PDB entry 6XYW | electron microscopy, 3.86 A resolution | chains Al and 1 of the 89 polymer chains in the assembly

[Chain Al]
Name: Ribosomal protein L18e/L15 superfamily protein
Organism: Arabidopsis thaliana
UniProtKB: Q9FLF3 (Q9FLF3_ARATH); residues 1-281 here = UniProt positions 1-281
Chain sequence (281 residues; numbered 1 to 281; the number before each row is that of its first residue):
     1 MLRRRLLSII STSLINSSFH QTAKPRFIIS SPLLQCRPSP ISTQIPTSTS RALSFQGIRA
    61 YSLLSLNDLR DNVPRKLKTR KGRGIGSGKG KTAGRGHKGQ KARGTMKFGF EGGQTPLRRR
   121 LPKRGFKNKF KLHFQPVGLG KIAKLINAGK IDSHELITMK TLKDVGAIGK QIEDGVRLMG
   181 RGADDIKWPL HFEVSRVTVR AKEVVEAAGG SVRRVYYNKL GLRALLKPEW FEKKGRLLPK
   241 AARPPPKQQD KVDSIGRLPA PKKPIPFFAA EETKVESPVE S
Not modelled in the structure: 1-64, 99-120, 267-281

[Chain 1]
Molecule: 2842-nt RNA strand
Organism: Arabidopsis thaliana
Sequence (2842 nucleotides; each row starts with the number of its first residue; note: 304 numbers in that range are skipped by the numbering (no residue carries them; nothing is unmodelled there)):
    16 GAAUGCAUUG GAUGGAUGCC CGGGCAUUGA GAAGGAAGGA CGCUUUCAGA GGCGAAAGGC
    76 CAUGGGGAGA UACCGUCUGU GAUCCAUGGA UCUCCGAUCG GGAAACCGUA UCCAAGCUCC
   136 GUGGCUAGUC UGCGCUCUUU GGACUUUGAA AACUUAGCGA ACUGAAACAU CUAAGUAGCU
   196 AAAGGAAGGG AAAUCAACCG AGACCCCGUU AGUAGCGGCG AGCGAGAGCG GAUUUGGGAU
   256 UUUAAGAAAA AGAAAGACGA AG
   295 CACUUCUUUU UCGCCAGGUU U
   420 ACUGUAAUUG UGAAAAGGUU GGAAGAUCUG GCCAAAGAAG GUGAUAGCCC CGUAGAUUCG
   480 UUCCUAUGGU UCGAUCCUUC CCAGUAAAAC GCGGCGUGUU CGAAUUCUGA UCGCUUUUAC
   540 GCGAGAAAGG GGGACCACCC UCUAAGCCUA AGUAUUCCUC AAUGACCGAU AGCGUACAAG
   600 UACCGUGAGG GAAAGGUGAA AAGAACCCUA UGACGGGAGU GCAAUAGAGA ACCUGAGAUC
   660 CGAUGCGAAC AAUCAGUCGA AGGAGUAGUC AAGCGCACUC ACUCUAACGG CGUACCUUUU
   720 GCAUGAUGGG UCAGCGAGGA AAUGGGAAGA GCGGCUUAAG CCAUUAGGUG UAGGCGCUUU
   780 CCAAAGGUGG AAUCUUCUAG UUCUUCCUAU UUGACCCGAA ACCGAUCGAU CUAGCCAUGA
   840 GCAGGUUGAA GAGAGCUCUA ACAGGCCUUG GAGGACCGAA CCCACGUAUG UGGCAAAAUA
   900 CGGGGAUGAC UUGUGGCUAG GGGUGAAAGG CCAACCAAGA UCGGAUAUAG CUGGUUUUCC
   960 GCGAAAUCUA UUUCAGUAGA GCGUAUGAUG UCGAUGGCCC GAGGUAGAGC ACUCAAUGGG
  1020 CUAGGGUGG
  1040 CUUACCAACC CCAGGGAAAC UCCGAAUACA GGCCGUUCUC GUUUGUACAG ACAGACUUUU
  1100 GGGGUGCUAA GAUCCAAAGU CGAGAGGGAA ACAGCCCAGA UCGUACGCUA AGGUCCCUAA
  1160 GCAAUCACUU AGUGGAAAAG GAAGUGAUCG AGCGAUGACA ACCAGGAGGU GGGCUUGGAA
  1220 GCAGCCAUCC UUUGAAGAAA GCGUAAUAGC UCACUGGUCU AGCUCCAUGG CACCGAAAAU
  1280 GUAUCAGGGC UCAAGUGAUU CACCGAAGCG ACGAGACCUU GAAAGCUGCU UUUUCAAGUG
  1340 UCAGUAGCGG AACGUUCUGU CAAUCGGGGA AGGUUUUUGG UGACAAGACC UGGAGAUAUC
  1400 AGAAGUGAGA AUGCUGACAU GAGUAACGAU AAAUCCUGUG AAAAACACGA UCGCCUGCCA
  1460 GUGGAAGGCU UUCUGCGUUC AGUCAAUCUA CGCAGAGUGA AUCGGUCCCU AAGGAACCCC
  1520 CGAAAGGGCU GCCGUCCGAU GGGUACACGA AAGUGACGAA GUUGCUUUGA CUACAAAACC
  1580 AUGCCUCUCU CUUGGAGCGA AUUGGAUGAU CGGGCCGAGG GCAGCGUAGC GCCUCUUCCC
  1640 CUCACUCUCC UUUCUCCAAU AUGAACCUUG AGUCAUCAAA G
  1835 GCGAGUCUGU UUAUAGUCGC GACUCUUGUC AUAGUCAAGA AGGUUGAAAC UUCCAGGAAA
  1895 AAACUUCGAA UUGGGAGGGC GAUCCUCCCG GUGAACUGAC CGUACCCCAA ACCGACACAG
  1955 GUGAACAAGU AGAGUAUACU AGGGCGCUUG AGAGAACCAU GUCGAAGGAA CUCGGCAAAA
  2015 UGACCCCGUA ACUUCGGGAG AAGGGGUGCU CUCCUAUCUU UUGAUUAGGA AAGCGGCACA
  2075 UACCAGGGGG UAGCGACUGU UUAUUAAAAA CACAGGACUC UGCUAAGUGG UAACACGAUG
  2135 UAUAGAGUCU GACACCUGCC CGGUGCUGGA AAGUCAAAAG GAGAAGUGUU AUAAGCUUUG
  2195 AAUGGAAGCC CCGGUAAACG GCGGCAGUAA CUCUAACUGU CCUAAGGUAG CGAAAUUCCU
  2255 UGUCGCAUAA GUAGCGACCU GCACGAAUGG UGUAACGACU GCCCCGCUGU CUCCGACAUG
  2315 GACCCGGUGA AAUUGAAUUC UCCGUGAAGA UGCGGAGUAC CAACGGCUAG ACGGUAAGAC
  2375 CCCGUGCACC UUCACUAUAG CUUCGCAGUG ACAACCUUGA UCGAAUGUGU AGGAUAGGUG
  2435 GGAGGUCGUG ACAUAGAAGG ACCAAUCCUG AAAGACCACU CUUUCGUCUA AGGGUGCCUA
  2495 ACCGCCGC
  2521 GGCGGGACAC UGCGAGGUGG GUAGUUUAUC UGGGGCGGAU GCCUCCUAAA GAGUAACGGA
  2581 GGUGUGCGAA GGUAGGCUCA AGCUAAGAUU CUGCUCGUGA GCGUAAUGGU AUAAGCCUGC
  2641 CUGACUGUGA GACCGACUGG UCGAACAGAG ACGAAAGUCG GCCAUAGUGA UCCGGGAGUC
  2701 CCGUGUGGAA GGGCUCUCGC UCAACGGAUC AAAGGUACGC CGGGGAUAAC AGGCUGAUGA
  2761 CUCCCAAGAG CUCUUAUCGA CGGAGUCGUU UGGCACCUCG AUGUCGACUC AUCACAUCCU
  2821 GGGGUUGAAG AAGGUCCCAA GGGUUCGGUU GUUCGCCGAU UCAAGUGGUA CGUGAGUUGG
  2881 GUUUAGAACG UCGUGAGACA GUUCGGUUCC UAUCUACCGU UGGUGUUAAA GGGAGAACUG
  2941 CGAGGAGCCA ACCCUAGUAC GAGAGGACUG GGUUGGGCCA ACCUAUGGUG UACCGGUUGU
  3001 UAUGCCAAUA GCAGCGCCGG GCAGCUAAGU UGGUAUGGAA GAACUGCUGC UUAGCGGGAA
  3061 AUCCUUCUCU AUACAAGUUC UCGGAACAGG UUUUAGAACA GAACUUCGAU AGGCGGGAGG
  3121 UGGAAGCACC GCGAGGUGUG AAGCCAUCUC GUACUAAACG A

[Interface between chain Al and chain 1]
Residue-residue contacts (139):
  Leu66(Al) - G1358(1)  hydrogen bond to the base
  Asn67(Al) - U1359(1)  sugar contact
  Asn67(Al) - A1397(1)  base contact
  Asn67(Al) - U1398(1)  hydrogen bond to the base
  Asn67(Al) - C1399(1)  sugar contact
  Asp68(Al) - C1399(1)  sugar contact
  Leu69(Al) - C1399(1)  hydrogen bond to the sugar
  Leu69(Al) - A1400(1)  phosphate contact
  Arg70(Al) - C1399(1)  sugar contact
  Arg70(Al) - A1400(1)  phosphate contact
  Arg75(Al) - U804(1)  hydrogen bond to the sugar
  Lys76(Al) - A746(1)  base contact
  Lys76(Al) - U804(1)  base contact
  Lys76(Al) - C805(1)  hydrogen bond to the sugar
  Lys78(Al) - G738(1)  sugar contact
  Lys78(Al) - A739(1)  salt bridge to the phosphate
  Lys78(Al) - C805(1)  phosphate contact
  Lys78(Al) - C806(1)  phosphate contact
  Thr79(Al) - G738(1)  phosphate contact
  Thr79(Al) - C806(1)  hydrogen bond to the phosphate
  Arg80(Al) - G737(1)  sugar contact
  Arg80(Al) - G738(1)  phosphate contact
  Arg80(Al) - U956(1)  base contact
  Arg80(Al) - U1405(1)  base contact
  Arg80(Al) - G1406(1)  salt bridge to the phosphate
  Lys81(Al) - G737(1)  hydrogen bond to the sugar
  Gly82(Al) - G737(1)  base contact
  Gly82(Al) - U954(1)  hydrogen bond to the sugar
  Gly82(Al) - U955(1)  phosphate contact
  Arg83(Al) - G737(1)  salt bridge to the phosphate
  Arg83(Al) - U955(1)  base contact
  Arg83(Al) - G1406(1)  salt bridge to the phosphate
  Gly84(Al) - U955(1)  hydrogen bond to the phosphate
  Gly84(Al) - U957(1)  phosphate contact
  Ile85(Al) - U957(1)  hydrogen bond to the phosphate
  Gly86(Al) - U957(1)  hydrogen bond to the phosphate
  Gly86(Al) - C958(1)  phosphate contact
  Ser87(Al) - U957(1)  base contact
  Lys89(Al) - U807(1)  phosphate contact
  Lys89(Al) - C1347(1)  salt bridge to the phosphate
  Lys91(Al) - U954(1)  salt bridge to the phosphate
  Lys91(Al) - U955(1)  salt bridge to the phosphate
  Lys91(Al) - A1409(1)  base contact
  Thr92(Al) - G737(1)  base contact
  Thr92(Al) - A1345(1)  phosphate contact
  Thr92(Al) - G1346(1)  phosphate contact
  Ala93(Al) - G737(1)  base contact
  Gly94(Al) - A1088(1)  sugar contact
  Gly94(Al) - G1089(1)  sugar contact
  Gly94(Al) - G1346(1)  hydrogen bond to the phosphate
  Gly94(Al) - C1347(1)  phosphate contact
  Arg95(Al) - G737(1)  base contact
  Arg95(Al) - C814(1)  salt bridge to the phosphate
  Arg95(Al) - G1089(1)  phosphate contact
  Arg95(Al) - G1346(1)  hydrogen bond to the phosphate
  Gly96(Al) - G1089(1)  phosphate contact
  Gly96(Al) - A1090(1)  phosphate contact
  Gly96(Al) - A1345(1)  phosphate contact
  Gly96(Al) - G1346(1)  hydrogen bond to the phosphate
  His97(Al) - A1090(1)  phosphate contact
  Lys98(Al) - U717(1)  hydrogen bond to the phosphate
  Lys98(Al) - U718(1)  salt bridge to the phosphate
  Lys98(Al) - C950(1)  phosphate contact
  Lys98(Al) - U951(1)  salt bridge to the phosphate
  Lys98(Al) - G952(1)  phosphate contact
  Lys98(Al) - U976(1)  phosphate contact
  Pro122(Al) - U2691(1)  phosphate contact
  Pro122(Al) - C2692(1)  phosphate contact
  Lys123(Al) - C234(1)  hydrogen bond to the sugar
  Lys123(Al) - C2692(1)  hydrogen bond to the phosphate
  Arg124(Al) - A782(1)  salt bridge to the phosphate
  Arg124(Al) - C2714(1)  salt bridge to the phosphate
  Arg124(Al) - U2715(1)  salt bridge to the phosphate
  Gly125(Al) - A782(1)  sugar contact
  Gly125(Al) - G2713(1)  phosphate contact
  Gly125(Al) - C2714(1)  hydrogen bond to the phosphate
  Phe126(Al) - A782(1)  hydrogen bond to the sugar
  Phe126(Al) - A783(1)  sugar contact
  Phe126(Al) - G2713(1)  sugar contact
  Lys127(Al) - A229(1)  salt bridge to the phosphate
  Lys127(Al) - G230(1)  phosphate contact
  Asn128(Al) - A783(1)  hydrogen bond to the phosphate
  Asn128(Al) - A784(1)  hydrogen bond to the phosphate
  Lys129(Al) - U2704(1)  hydrogen bond to the base
  Phe130(Al) - U2704(1)  sugar contact
  Lys131(Al) - A784(1)  salt bridge to the phosphate
  Gln135(Al) - U777(1)  base contact
  Pro136(Al) - U777(1)  hydrogen bond to the base
  Pro136(Al) - U778(1)  base contact
  Gly138(Al) - U778(1)  base contact
  Lys141(Al) - U777(1)  salt bridge to the phosphate
  Lys144(Al) - C796(1)  salt bridge to the phosphate
  Ile168(Al) - U777(1)  base contact
  Gly169(Al) - G753(1)  base contact
  Gly169(Al) - G775(1)  base contact
  Lys170(Al) - G753(1)  base contact
  Lys170(Al) - C754(1)  base contact
  Lys170(Al) - U755(1)  base contact
  Lys170(Al) - G772(1)  base contact
  Lys170(Al) - G773(1)  hydrogen bond to the base
  Lys170(Al) - C774(1)  base contact
  Lys170(Al) - G775(1)  base contact
  Gln171(Al) - G772(1)  hydrogen bond to the phosphate
  Arg177(Al) - G786(1)  salt bridge to the phosphate
  Met179(Al) - U778(1)  hydrogen bond to the base
  Met179(Al) - U787(1)  hydrogen bond to the sugar
  Gly180(Al) - G788(1)  sugar contact
  Arg181(Al) - U778(1)  base contact
  Arg181(Al) - U779(1)  hydrogen bond to the base
  Arg181(Al) - G788(1)  hydrogen bond to the sugar
  Arg181(Al) - G789(1)  salt bridge to the phosphate
  Gly182(Al) - G789(1)  hydrogen bond to the base
  Gly182(Al) - A790(1)  base contact
  Asp185(Al) - A791(1)  base contact
  Thr198(Al) - U787(1)  phosphate contact
  Val199(Al) - U787(1)  hydrogen bond to the phosphate
  Arg200(Al) - U787(1)  hydrogen bond to the phosphate
  Arg200(Al) - G788(1)  salt bridge to the phosphate
  Glu203(Al) - G788(1)  hydrogen bond to the base
  Val204(Al) - G788(1)  base contact
  Asn218(Al) - C214(1)  base contact
  Leu220(Al) - C214(1)  base contact
  Leu220(Al) - G215(1)  sugar contact
  Trp230(Al) - C244(1)  phosphate contact
  Trp230(Al) - G245(1)  phosphate contact
  Lys234(Al) - C244(1)  phosphate contact
  Lys234(Al) - G245(1)  salt bridge to the phosphate
  Leu237(Al) - A216(1)  phosphate contact
  Pro239(Al) - C214(1)  phosphate contact
  Pro239(Al) - G215(1)  phosphate contact
  Lys240(Al) - C214(1)  hydrogen bond to the sugar
  Lys240(Al) - G215(1)  salt bridge to the phosphate
  Ala242(Al) - C213(1)  sugar contact
  Ala242(Al) - C214(1)  sugar contact
  Arg243(Al) - C214(1)  hydrogen bond to the phosphate
  Pro246(Al) - U2706(1)  sugar contact
  Lys247(Al) - G2703(1)  phosphate contact
  Lys247(Al) - G2707(1)  salt bridge to the phosphate
  Lys247(Al) - G2708(1)  salt bridge to the phosphate
Also at the interface, not in a pair above, chain Al (79 interface residues in all): Asp71, Val73, Leu77, Gly90, Leu121, Val137, Val197, Ala201, Arg223, Lys233, Gly235, Pro245
Also at the interface, not in a pair above, chain 1 (84 interface residues in all): G243, U716, A736, G748, C776, G1348, G1401, A2690, C2702, G2712

[In short]
Chain Al and chain 1 form an interface of 79 and 84 residues respectively; the contacts include 35 hydrogen
bonds and 24 salt bridges. Polar pairs include Leu66(Al)-G1358(1), Asn67(Al)-U1398(1) and Lys129(Al)-U2704(1).
Here chain Al is Ribosomal protein L18e/L15 superfamily protein and chain 1 is a 2842-nt RNA strand, both from
Arabidopsis thaliana. Entry 6XYW (Structure of the plant mitochondrial ribosome) was determined by electron
microscopy.
